Entry 8KFV (X-ray diffraction, 2.19 A resolution); this record covers chains A and D of the 5 polymer chains in the assembly.

== Chain A ==
Molecule: Holliday junction resolvase MOC1, chloroplastic
Source organism: Zea mays
UniProt: B4FCI7 (B4FCI7_MAIZE); residue numbers follow UniProt; this construct covers 109-271
Sequence (163 residues; each row starts with the number of its first residue):
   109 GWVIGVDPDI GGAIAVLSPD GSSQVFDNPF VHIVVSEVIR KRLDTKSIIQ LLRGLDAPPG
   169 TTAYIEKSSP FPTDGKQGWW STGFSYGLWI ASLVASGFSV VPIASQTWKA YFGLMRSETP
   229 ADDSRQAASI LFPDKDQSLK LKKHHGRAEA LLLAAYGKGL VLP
Differences from the reference sequence: engineered mutation Ala229 (Lys in B4FCI7)
Bound ions: Mn2+ site 1: Asp115, Asp117, Glu257 (shared with 1 residue of chain E); Mn2+ site 2: Asp115, Glu174 (shared with 1 residue of chain E)
What the authors report for this chain:
  - mutagenesis - D115N, H253A, H253D: decreased catalytic activity
  - mutagenesis - H253K: abolished catalytic activity on HJ

== Chain D ==
Molecule: 25-nt DNA strand
Sequence (25 nucleotides; numbered 1 to 25; the number before each row is that of its first residue):
     1 ATCTGCAGGG TCTGGTTTCC AGACC
Unresolved in the structure: 16-17

== How chain A and chain D interact ==
Residue-residue contacts (28; chain A residue first):
  Glu174(A) - DC25(D)  phosphate contact
  Lys175(A) - DC12(D)  phosphate contact
  Lys175(A) - DT13(D)  salt bridge to the phosphate
  Ser177(A) - DG10(D)  hydrogen bond to the base
  Ser177(A) - DT11(D)  base contact
  Ser177(A) - DC25(D)  base contact
  Pro178(A) - DG10(D)  base contact
  Pro178(A) - DC25(D)  base contact
  Phe179(A) - DG10(D)  base contact
  Phe179(A) - DC24(D)  base contact
  Phe179(A) - DC25(D)  stacking on the base
  Pro180(A) - DG10(D)  base contact
  Asp182(A) - DC25(D)  hydrogen bond to the base
  Trp187(A) - DG10(D)  sugar contact
  Ala212(A) - DC12(D)  phosphate contact
  Ala212(A) - DT13(D)  sugar contact
  Ser213(A) - DC24(D)  sugar contact
  Ser213(A) - DC25(D)  sugar contact
  Gln214(A) - DC12(D)  base contact
  Gln214(A) - DA23(D)  hydrogen bond to the base
  Gln214(A) - DC24(D)  sugar contact
  Thr215(A) - DT13(D)  sugar contact
  Lys217(A) - DC24(D)  phosphate contact
  Lys217(A) - DC25(D)  salt bridge to the phosphate
  Met223(A) - DA23(D)  phosphate contact
  Met223(A) - DC24(D)  phosphate contact
  Arg224(A) - DA23(D)  salt bridge to the phosphate
  Arg224(A) - DC24(D)  hydrogen bond to the phosphate
Interface residues without a listed pair, chain A (16 interface residues in all): Leu222
Interface residues without a listed pair, chain D (8 interface residues in all): DG14

== In short ==
The interface between chain A and chain D involves 16 residues on one side and 8 on the other; the contacts
include 4 hydrogen bonds, 3 salt bridges and 1 aromatic stacking contact. Polar pairs include
Ser177(A)-DG10(D), Asp182(A)-DC25(D) and Gln214(A)-DA23(D). The paper reports that D115N, H253A and H253D of
chain A reduce catalytic activity; H253K of chain A abolishes catalytic activity on HJ.
Here chain A is Holliday junction resolvase MOC1, chloroplastic (Zea mays) and chain D is a 25-nt DNA strand.
Entry 8KFV (Crystal structure of ZmMOC1 K229A in complex with a nicked Holliday junction soaked in Mn2+ for
...) was determined by X-ray diffraction, deposited together with 8KFR, 8KFS, 8KFT, 8KFU and 8KFW.
